PDB entry 5V5L | X-ray diffraction, 2.00 A resolution | chains A and E of the 3 polymer chains in the assembly

[Chain A]
Protein: HLA class I histocompatibility antigen, B-58 alpha chain
Source organism: Homo sapiens
UniProtKB: P10319 (1B58_HUMAN); residues 1-276 here correspond to UniProt positions 25-300 (UniProt number = residue number + 24)
Chain sequence (278 residues; numbered 1 to 278; the number before each row is that of its first residue):
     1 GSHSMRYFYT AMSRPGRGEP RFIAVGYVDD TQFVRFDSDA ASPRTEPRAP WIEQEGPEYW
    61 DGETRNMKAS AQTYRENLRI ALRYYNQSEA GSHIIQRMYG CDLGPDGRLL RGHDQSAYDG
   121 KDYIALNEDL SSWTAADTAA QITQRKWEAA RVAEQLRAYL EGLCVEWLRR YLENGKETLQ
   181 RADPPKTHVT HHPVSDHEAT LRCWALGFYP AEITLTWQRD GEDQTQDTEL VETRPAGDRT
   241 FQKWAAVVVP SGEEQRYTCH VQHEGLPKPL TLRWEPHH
Differences from the reference sequence: expression tag (277-278)
Disulfide bonds: C101-C164, C203-C259
Reported in the primary citation:
  - specificity-determining residues: T45 (proposed by the authors, not directly observed)

[Chain E]
Protein: TW10
Chain sequence (10 residues; row label = number of the first residue in the row):
     1 TSTLQEQIGW
Reported in the primary citation:
  - contacts within the chain: T1-T3 (hydrogen bond)
  - conformationally variable residues (register shift, side-chain flip): T1, Q7

[How chain A and chain E interact]
Pairs across the interface (36; chain A residue first):
  Y7(A) - S2(E)  hydrogen bond
  Y7(A) - T3(E)
  Y59(A) - S2(E)
  E63(A) - T1(E)
  E63(A) - S2(E)  hydrogen bond (side chain-backbone)
  E63(A) - T3(E)  hydrogen bond
  N66(A) - T3(E)  hydrogen bond
  N66(A) - L4(E)  hydrogen bond (side chain-backbone)
  N66(A) - Q5(E)
  N66(A) - Q7(E)  hydrogen bond
  M67(A) - T3(E)
  A69(A) - Q7(E)
  S70(A) - Q7(E)  hydrogen bond
  T73(A) - Q7(E)  hydrogen bond
  N77(A) - G9(E)
  N77(A) - W10(E)  hydrogen bond (side chain-backbone)
  I80(A) - W10(E)
  Y84(A) - W10(E)  hydrogen bond (side chain-backbone)
  I95(A) - W10(E)  hydrophobic
  R97(A) - L4(E)
  Y99(A) - T3(E)
  Y99(A) - L4(E)  hydrogen bond (side chain-backbone)
  A117(A) - W10(E)
  Y123(A) - W10(E)  hydrophobic
  T143(A) - W10(E)  hydrogen bond (side chain-backbone)
  K146(A) - W10(E)  hydrogen bond (side chain-backbone)
  W147(A) - G9(E)  hydrogen bond (side chain-backbone)
  W147(A) - W10(E)
  L156(A) - L4(E)  hydrophobic
  Y159(A) - S2(E)  hydrogen bond (side chain-backbone)
  Y159(A) - T3(E)
  Y159(A) - L4(E)  hydrophobic
  L163(A) - T1(E)
  W167(A) - T1(E)
  W167(A) - S2(E)
  Y171(A) - S2(E)  hydrogen bond
Interface residues without a listed pair, chain A (33 interface residues in all): M5, Y9, G62, A81, S116, Y118, A150, V152, Q155
Interface residues without a listed pair, chain E (10 interface residues in all): E6, I8
From the paper, about this interface:
  - specific contacts: Y7(A)-S2(E) (hydrogen bond), E63(A)-T3(E) (hydrogen bond), N66(A)-Q7(E) (hydrogen bond), N66(A)-T3(E) (hydrogen bond), T73(A)-Q7(E) (hydrogen bond), W167(A)-T1(E), Y171(A)-S2(E) (hydrogen bond), L4(E)-Y159(A)

[Overview]
Chain A and chain E form an interface of 33 and 10 residues respectively; the contacts include 16 hydrogen
bonds. Polar pairs include Y7(A)-S2(E), E63(A)-S2(E) and E63(A)-T3(E). The paper describes hydrogen bonds
between Y7(A) and S2(E), E63(A) and T3(E) and N66(A) and Q7(E) among others; contacts between W167(A) and
T1(E) and L4(E) and Y159(A). The paper reports the specificity determinant T45(A); conformational variability
at T1(E) and Q7(E).
Chain A is HLA class I histocompatibility antigen, B-58 alpha chain (Homo sapiens) and chain E is TW10; the
structure, Crystal structure of HLA-B*5801 complex with HIV-1 gag derived peptide TW10, was determined by
X-ray diffraction together with 5V5M from the same study.
